8Q4L - chains A and C of the 3 polymer chains in the assembly; structure by electron microscopy, 5.12 A resolution (low resolution: residue-level contacts below are approximate; hydrogen-bond / salt-bridge calls are withheld).

[Chain A]
Molecule: Guanylate-binding protein 1
Organism: Homo sapiens
UniProtKB: P32455 (GBP1_HUMAN); residue numbers follow UniProt; this construct covers 7-583
Chain sequence (577 residues; row label = number of the first residue in the row):
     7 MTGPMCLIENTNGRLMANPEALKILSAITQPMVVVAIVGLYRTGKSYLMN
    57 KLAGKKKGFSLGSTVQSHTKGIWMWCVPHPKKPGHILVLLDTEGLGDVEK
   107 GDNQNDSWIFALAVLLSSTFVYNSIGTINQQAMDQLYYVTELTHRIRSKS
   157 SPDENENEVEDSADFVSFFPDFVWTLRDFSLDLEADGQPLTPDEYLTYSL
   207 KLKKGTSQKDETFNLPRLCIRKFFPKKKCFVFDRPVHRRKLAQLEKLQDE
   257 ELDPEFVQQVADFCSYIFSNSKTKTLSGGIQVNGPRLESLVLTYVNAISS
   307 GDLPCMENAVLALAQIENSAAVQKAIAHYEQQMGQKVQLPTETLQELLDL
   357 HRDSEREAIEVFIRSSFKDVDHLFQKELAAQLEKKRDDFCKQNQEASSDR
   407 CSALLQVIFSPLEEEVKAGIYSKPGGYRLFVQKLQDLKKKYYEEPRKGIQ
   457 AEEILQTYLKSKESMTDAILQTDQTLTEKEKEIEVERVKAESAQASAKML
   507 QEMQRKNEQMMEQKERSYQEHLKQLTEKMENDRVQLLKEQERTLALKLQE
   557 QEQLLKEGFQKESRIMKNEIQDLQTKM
Not modelled in the structure: 60-111, 158-164, 239-261
Curated features (UniProtKB/Swiss-Prot):
  - binding site (GTP): Gly45 to Ser52, Leu67 to Ser69, Asp97 to Leu101
  - modified residue: Ser156 (Phosphoserine)
  - cross-link ((Microbial infection) Glycyl lysine isopeptide (Lys-Gly)): Lys207 (interchain with G-Cter in ubiquitin), Lys209 (interchain with G-Cter in ubiquitin), Lys210 (interchain with G-Cter in ubiquitin), Lys382 (interchain with G-Cter in ubiquitin), Lys562 (interchain with G-Cter in ubiquitin), Lys567 (interchain with G-Cter in ubiquitin), Lys573 (interchain with G-Cter in ubiquitin)
  - mutagenesis: Arg48 (R48A: Abolished GTPase activity), Lys51 (K51A: Loss of GTPase activity. Constitutively monomeric. Expressed throughout the cytoplasm, loss of vesicular accumulation. Impaired ability to promote pyroptosis in response to T.gondii infection), Lys61 to Lys63 (Impaired homooligomarization and localization to bacterial surface), His74 (H74A: Abolished GDP hydrolysis), Lys76 (K76A: Abolished GDPase activity), Lys87 to Lys88 (Does not affect localization to bacterial surface), Arg151 (R151A: Reduced phosphorylation by PIM1), Arg153 to Pro158 (Abolished phosphorylation by PIM1 and interaction with 14-3-3 protein sigma (SFN)), Arg153 (R153A: Abolished phosphorylation by PIM1), Lys155 (K155A: Abolished phosphorylation by PIM1), Ser156 (S156A: Reduced phosphorylation by PIM1, leading to hyperactivation and Golgi fragmentation), Ser157 (S157A: No effect), 12 further mutagenesis entries in UniProt
Reported in the primary citation:
  - post-translational modification sites: Ser156, Ser569
  - mutagenesis - S157A, Y427F: unchanged localization
  - mutagenesis - R151A/R153A/K155A, R153A/P158A, S156A: increased localization to Tg vacuoles

[Chain C]
Molecule: 14-3-3 protein sigma
Organism: Homo sapiens
UniProtKB: P31947 (1433S_HUMAN); residues 1-231 here = UniProt positions 1-231
Chain sequence (231 residues; each row starts with the number of its first residue):
     1 MERASLIQKAKLAEQAERYEDMAAFMKGAVEKGEELSCEERNLLSVAYKN
    51 VVGGQRAAWRVLSSIEQKSNEEGSEEKGPEVREYREKVETELQGVCDTVL
   101 GLLDSHLIKEAGDAESRVFYLKMKGDYYRYLAEVATGDDKKRIIDSARSA
   151 YQEAMDISKKEMPPTNPIRLGLALNFSVFHYEIANSPEEAISLAKTTFDE
   201 AMADLHTLSEDSYKDSTLIMQLLRDNLTLWT
Not modelled in the structure: 71-78
Curated features (UniProtKB/Swiss-Prot):
  - site (Interaction with phosphoserine on interacting protein): Arg56, Arg129
  - modified residue (Phosphoserine): Ser5, Ser74

[Chain A / chain C interface]
Contacting residue pairs (7):
  Thr197(A) - Thr231(C)
  Glu200(A) - Thr228(C)
  Glu200(A) - Leu229(C)
  Lys210(A) - Ala57(C)
  Lys210(A) - Val61(C)
  Gly564(A) - Gly53(C)
  Gly564(A) - Ala57(C)
Other interface residues (no listed pair), chain A (5 interface residues in all): Pro195
The authors on this interface:
  - interface residues, chain A: Arg183(A)

[In short]
The interface between chain A and chain C involves 5 residues on one side and 6 on the other. From the paper:
R151A/R153A/K155A, R153A/P158A and S156A of chain A increase localization to Tg vacuoles; the interface
residue Arg183(A); 5 substitutions were tested in all.
Here chain A is Guanylate-binding protein 1 and chain C is 14-3-3 protein sigma, both from Homo sapiens. Entry
8Q4L (GBP1 bound by 14-3-3sigma) was determined by electron microscopy.
